PDB entry 5KHG | X-ray diffraction, 2.24 A resolution | chain A

[Chain A]
Protein: Potassium/sodium hyperpolarization-activated cyclic nucleotide-gated channel 2
From: Mus musculus
UniProtKB: O88703 (HCN2_MOUSE); numbering as in UniProt (aligned over 443-643)
Sequence (204 residues; numbered 440 to 643; the number before each row is that of its first residue):
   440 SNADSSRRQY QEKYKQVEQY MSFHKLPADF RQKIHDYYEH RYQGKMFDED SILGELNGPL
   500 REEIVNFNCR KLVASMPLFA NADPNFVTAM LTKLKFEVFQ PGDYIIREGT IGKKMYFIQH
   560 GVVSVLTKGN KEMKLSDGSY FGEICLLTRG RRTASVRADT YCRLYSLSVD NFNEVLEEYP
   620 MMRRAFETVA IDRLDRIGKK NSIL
Unresolved in the structure: 440-442
Modified / non-standard residues: C508 (S-oxy cysteine; CSX)
Construct notes: expression tag (440-442)
Ligand contacts: CC7 (4-amino-1-[(2S,4aR,6R,7R,7aS)-2,7-dihydroxy-2-oxidotetrahydro-4H-furo[3,2-d][1,3,2]dioxaphosphinin-6-yl]pyrimidin-2(1H)-one): I545, V564, M572, L574, F580, G581, E582, I583, C584, R590, R591, T592, A593, V595, R632, I636
UniProt features mapped onto this chain:
  - binding site (3',5'-cyclic AMP): G581, E582, C584, R591, T592, R632
  - modified residue: S641 (Phosphoserine)
  - mutagenesis: S594 (S594R: Shifts channel activation to more negative voltage, slows channel opening and speeds up channel closure. Reduces sensitivity to activation by cAMP)

[Summary]
Bound to chain A: compound CC7. From UniProt: 6 residues binding 3',5'-cyclic AMP and one mutagenesis site.
Chain A is Potassium/sodium hyperpolarization-activated cyclic nucleotide-gated channel 2 (Mus musculus); the
structure, HCN2 CNBD in complex with cytidine-3', 5'-cyclic monophosphate (cCMP), was determined by X-ray
diffraction, deposited together with 5KHH, 5KHI, 5KHJ and 5KHK.
